6MUP - chains B and J of the 14 polymer chains in the assembly; structure by electron microscopy, 3.50 A resolution.

== Chain B ==
Protein: Histone H4
Organism: Homo sapiens
UniProtKB: P62805 (H4_HUMAN); residues 8-101 here correspond to UniProt positions 9-102 (UniProt number = residue number + 1)
Amino-acid sequence (94 residues; row label = number of the first residue in the row):
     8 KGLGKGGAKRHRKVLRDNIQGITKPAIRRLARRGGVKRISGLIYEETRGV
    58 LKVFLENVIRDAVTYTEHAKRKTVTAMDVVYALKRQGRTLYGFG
Unresolved in the structure: 8-11
Curated features (UniProtKB/Swiss-Prot):
  - DNA-binding region: Lys16 to Lys20
  - modified residue: Lys8 (N6-(2-hydroxyisobutyryl)lysine), Lys12 (N6-(2-hydroxyisobutyryl)lysine), Lys16 (N6-(2-hydroxyisobutyryl)lysine), Lys20 (N6,N6,N6-trimethyllysine), Lys31 (N6-(2-hydroxyisobutyryl)lysine), Lys44 (N6-(2-hydroxyisobutyryl)lysine), Ser47 (Phosphoserine), Tyr51 (Phosphotyrosine), Lys59 (N6-(2-hydroxyisobutyryl)lysine), Lys77 (N6-(2-hydroxyisobutyryl)lysine), Lys79 (N6-(2-hydroxyisobutyryl)lysine), Thr80 (Phosphothreonine), Tyr88 (Phosphotyrosine), Lys91 (N6-(2-hydroxyisobutyryl)lysine)
  - cross-link (Glycyl lysine isopeptide (Lys-Gly)): Lys12 (interchain with G-Cter in SUMO2), Lys20 (interchain with G-Cter in SUMO2), Lys31 (interchain with G-Cter in SUMO2), Lys59 (interchain with G-Cter in SUMO2), Lys79 (interchain with G-Cter in SUMO2), Lys91 (interchain with G-Cter in SUMO2)

== Chain J ==
Molecule: 147-nt DNA strand
Sequence (147 nucleotides; row label = number of the first residue in the row; numbers below 1 keep their minus sign (DA-73 is residue -73)):
   -73 ATCGAGGAAGTTCATATAAAAGGCAAACGGAAGCATTCTCAGAATATTCT
   -23 TTGTGATGATGGAGTTTCACTCACAGAGCTGAACATGCCTTTTGATGGAG
    27 CAGTTTCCAAATACACTTTTGGTAGAATCTGCAGGTGGATATTTGAT

== How chain B and chain J interact ==
Residue-residue contacts (13; chain B residue first):
  Arg23(B) - DT16(J)  salt bridge to the phosphate
  Arg35(B) - DA8(J)  salt bridge to the phosphate
  Arg39(B) - DA8(J)  salt bridge to the phosphate
  Arg45(B) - DG7(J)  phosphate contact
  Arg45(B) - DA8(J)  phosphate contact
  Ile46(B) - DG7(J)  sugar contact
  Ile46(B) - DA8(J)  hydrogen bond to the phosphate
  Ser47(B) - DG7(J)  phosphate contact
  Gly48(B) - DG7(J)  hydrogen bond to the phosphate
  Arg78(B) - DA28(J)  phosphate contact
  Lys79(B) - DA28(J)  hydrogen bond to the phosphate
  Thr80(B) - DC27(J)  hydrogen bond to the phosphate
  Thr80(B) - DA28(J)  hydrogen bond to the phosphate
Also at the interface, not in a pair above, chain B (12 interface residues in all): Lys44, Tyr51

== In short ==
The interface between chain B and chain J involves 12 residues on one side and 5 on the other, with 5 hydrogen
bonds and 3 salt bridges. Polar contacts include Ile46(B)-DA8(J), Gly48(B)-DG7(J) and Lys79(B)-DA28(J). From
UniProt: a DNA-binding region on chain B.
Chain B is Histone H4 (Homo sapiens) and chain J is a 147-nt DNA strand; the structure, CENP-A nucleosome
bound by two copies of CENP-C(CD) and two copies CENP-N(NT), was determined by electron microscopy together
with 6MUO from the same study.
